Entry 5BPI (X-ray diffraction, 3.20 A resolution); this record covers chains B and E of the 6 polymer chains in the assembly.

# Chain B
Protein: TrmBL2
Organism: Pyrococcus furiosus
Reference sequence: Q8U3H1 (TMBL2_PYRFU); residues 2-264 here = UniProt positions 2-264
Amino-acid sequence (263 residues; each row starts with the number of its first residue):
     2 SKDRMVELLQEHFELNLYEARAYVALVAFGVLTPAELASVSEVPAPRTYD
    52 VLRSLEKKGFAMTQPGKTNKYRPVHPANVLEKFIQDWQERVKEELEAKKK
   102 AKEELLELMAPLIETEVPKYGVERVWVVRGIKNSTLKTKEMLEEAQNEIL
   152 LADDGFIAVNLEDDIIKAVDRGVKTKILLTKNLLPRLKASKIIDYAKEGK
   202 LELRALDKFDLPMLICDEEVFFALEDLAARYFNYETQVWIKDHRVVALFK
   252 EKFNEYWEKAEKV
UniProt features mapped onto this chain:
  - DNA-binding region: Leu-33 to Arg-54 (H-T-H motif)

# Chain E
Molecule: 21-nt DNA strand
Sequence (21 nucleotides; row label = number of the first residue in the row):
     1 TATATCATCGATAGTGATATA

# How chain B and chain E interact
Contacting residue pairs (6):
  Ala-36(B) / DA2(E)  phosphate contact
  Pro-47(B) / DT3(E)  base contact
  Pro-47(B) / DA4(E)  base contact
  Tyr-50(B) / DT1(E)  phosphate contact
  Tyr-50(B) / DA2(E)  hydrogen bond to the phosphate
  Tyr-50(B) / DT3(E)  base contact
Other interface residues (no listed pair), chain B (4 interface residues in all): Arg-54

# Summary
The chain B/chain E interface involves 4 residues from each chain, with 1 hydrogen bond. The hydrogen-bonded
pair is Tyr-50(B)/DA2(E).
Chain B is TrmBL2 (Pyrococcus furiosus) and chain E is a 21-nt DNA strand; the structure, Structure of TrmBL2,
an archaeal chromatin protein, shows a novel mode of DNA binding, was determined by X-ray diffraction together
with 5BOX, 5BPD and 5BQT from the same study.
